Entry 6CFW (electron microscopy, 3.70 A resolution); this record covers chains K and L of the 14 polymer chains in the assembly.

[Chain K]
Molecule: Membrane-bound hydrogenase subunit beta
From: Pyrococcus furiosus (strain ATCC 43587 / DSM 3638 / JCM 8422 / Vc1)
Notes: EC 1.12.7.2
Reference sequence: Q8U0Z7 (MBHLB_PYRFU); residues 1-173 here = UniProt positions 1-173
Sequence (173 residues; row label = number of the first residue in the row):
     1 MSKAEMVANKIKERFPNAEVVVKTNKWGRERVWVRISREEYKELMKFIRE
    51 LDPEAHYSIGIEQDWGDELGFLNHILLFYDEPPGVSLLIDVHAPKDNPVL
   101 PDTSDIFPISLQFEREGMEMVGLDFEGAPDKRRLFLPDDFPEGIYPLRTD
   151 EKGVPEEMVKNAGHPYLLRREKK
Disordered / not traced: 1-3, 170-173

[Chain L]
Molecule: Membrane-bound hydrogenase subunit alpha
From: Pyrococcus furiosus (strain ATCC 43587 / DSM 3638 / JCM 8422 / Vc1)
Notes: EC 1.12.7.2
Reference sequence: Q8U0Z6 (MBHLA_PYRFU); residues 1-380 here = UniProt positions 1-380
Sequence (380 residues; each row starts with the number of its first residue):
     1 MKKVEYWVKIPFGPIHPGLEEPEKFIITLDGERIVNVDVKLGYNLRGVQW
    51 IGMRRNYVQIMYLAERMCGICSFSHNHTYVRAVEEMAGIEVPERAEYIRV
   101 IVGELERIHSHLLNLGVVGHDIGYDTVLHLTWLARERVMDVLEAVSGNRV
   151 NYSMVTIGGVRRDIGEKQKRLILDMIKYYREVLPQIEDVFLHDSTIEARL
   201 RDVAVVPKKLAIEMGAVGPTARGSGIKEDSRWSEQLGVYPDLGIKPVTPE
   251 DVTGEKARGDVYDRMAVRIGELWMSLDLLEHALDQMPEGKIKTFPKDNIL
   301 VAKLKLLGDGEGIGRYEAPRGELVHYVRGQKGRDGPVRWKPREPTFPNLF
   351 TIAKALEGNELADLVVAIASIDPCLSCTDR
Disordered / not traced: 1-6
Ion coordination: ni-fe reduced active center Ni: C68, C71, C374, C377
Small-molecule neighbours: ni-fe reduced active center (NFU; formyl[bis(hydrocyanato-1kappaC)]ironnickel(Fe-Ni)): C68, C71, H75, A318, P319, R320, L323, E343, P344, T345, C374, C377
Curated features (UniProtKB/Swiss-Prot):
  - binding site (Ni(2+)): C68, C71, C374, C377
From the paper describing this entry:
  - catalytic residues: E21, E23, K24, D38, K40, Y43, C374 (proposed by the authors, not directly observed)

[Chain K / chain L interface]
Pairs across the interface (39):
  N25(K) with E85(L), hydrogen bond
  W27(K) with R81(L)
  R29(K) with E234(L), salt bridge
  R31(K) with E234(L), salt bridge; I313(L)
  W33(K) with E311(L)
  E54(K) with I212(L)
  S58(K) with R342(L)
  I59(K) with I313(L), hydrophobic; V324(L), hydrophobic; R342(L)
  I61(K) with Y326(L), hydrophobic; K340(L)
  E62(K) with R338(L), hydrogen bond (backbone-side chain)
  Q63(K) with Y326(L); R328(L), hydrogen bond; R338(L)
  W65(K) with R328(L)
  H74(K) with I313(L); R315(L)
  Y79(K) with I226(L); E228(L)
  P82(K) with W232(L); S233(L); Q235(L)
  P83(K) with S233(L)
  G84(K) with S233(L)
  P108(K) with E213(L); M214(L), hydrophobic
  I109(K) with M214(L); P347(L), hydrophobic
  Q112(K) with F350(L)
  E116(K) with K340(L), salt bridge
  F135(K) with L41(L), hydrogen bond (backbone-backbone); G42(L); L45(L)
  P146(K) with W50(L)
  L147(K) with R338(L)
  V159(K) with W50(L), hydrophobic
Also at the interface, not in a pair above, chain K (35 interface residues in all): H56, D64, L72, L76, D80, E81, L88, F113, L134, L136
Also at the interface, not in a pair above, chain L (33 interface residues in all): Q49, G215, K227, L236, G237, F346, R380

[In short]
The interface between chain K and chain L involves 35 residues on one side and 33 on the other, with 4
hydrogen bonds and 3 salt bridges. Among the polar pairs are R29(K)-E234(L), R31(K)-E234(L) and
E116(K)-K340(L). Ligands of chain L: ni-fe reduced active center. From the paper: catalytic residues E21(L),
E23(L) and K24(L) among others.
Here chain K is Membrane-bound hydrogenase subunit beta and chain L is Membrane-bound hydrogenase subunit
alpha, both from Pyrococcus furiosus (strain ATCC 43587 / DSM 3638 / JCM 8422 / Vc1). Entry 6CFW (cryoEM
structure of a respiratory membrane-bound hydrogenase) was determined by electron microscopy.
